Entry 9NY8 (X-ray diffraction, 2.10 A resolution); this record covers chains A and B of the 4 polymer chains in the assembly.

[Chain A (and B)]
Molecule: Ribose operon repressor
From: Escherichia coli
Notes: chain B of this document is another copy of the same molecule, construct and numbering; everything in this record applies to it too
UniProt: P0ACQ0 (RBSR_ECOLI); residues 2-330 here = UniProt positions 2-330
Chain sequence (330 residues; row label = number of the first residue in the row):
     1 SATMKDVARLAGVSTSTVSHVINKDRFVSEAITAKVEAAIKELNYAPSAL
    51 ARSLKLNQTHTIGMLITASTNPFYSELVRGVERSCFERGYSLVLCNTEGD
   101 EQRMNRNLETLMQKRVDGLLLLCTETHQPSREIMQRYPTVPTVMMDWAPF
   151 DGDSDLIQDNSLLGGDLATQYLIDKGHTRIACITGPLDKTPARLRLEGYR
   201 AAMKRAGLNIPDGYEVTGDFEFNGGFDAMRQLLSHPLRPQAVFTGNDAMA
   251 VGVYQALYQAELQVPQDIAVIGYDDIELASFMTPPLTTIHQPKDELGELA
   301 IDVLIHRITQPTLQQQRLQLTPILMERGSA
Differences from the reference sequence: expression tag (1)
Swiss-Prot annotation at these positions:
  - DNA-binding region: M4 to N23 (H-T-H motif)

[How chain A and chain B interact]
Residue-residue contacts (107):
  S1(A) - R136(B)
  S1(A) - P138(B)
  N44(A) - R136(B)  hydrogen bond
  Y45(A) - R136(B)
  A46(A) - R115(B)  hydrogen bond (backbone-side chain)
  A46(A) - R136(B)
  A46(A) - Y137(B)  hydrophobic
  P47(A) - Q113(B)
  P47(A) - R115(B)  hydrogen bond (backbone-side chain)
  P47(A) - Y137(B)
  S48(A) - Q113(B)
  S48(A) - R115(B)
  A49(A) - Q113(B)  hydrogen bond (backbone-backbone)
  A49(A) - K114(B)
  L50(A) - L50(B)  hydrophobic
  L50(A) - S53(B)
  L50(A) - L54(B)
  L50(A) - T59(B)
  L50(A) - Q113(B)
  A51(A) - L54(B)  hydrophobic
  S53(A) - L50(B)
  L54(A) - L50(B)
  L54(A) - A51(B)  hydrophobic
  L54(A) - L54(B)  hydrophobic
  T59(A) - L50(B)
  T59(A) - K114(B)  hydrogen bond (backbone-side chain)
  H60(A) - K114(B)  hydrogen bond (backbone-side chain)
  T61(A) - K114(B)  hydrogen bond
  A68(A) - R79(B)
  S69(A) - R79(B)
  T70(A) - E277(B)
  S75(A) - S75(B)  hydrogen bond
  V78(A) - L94(B)  hydrophobic
  R79(A) - S69(B)
  R79(A) - T70(B)
  E82(A) - L94(B)
  E82(A) - C95(B)
  E82(A) - N96(B)  hydrogen bond (side chain-backbone)
  E82(A) - R103(B)  salt bridge
  R83(A) - R103(B)
  F86(A) - R103(B)
  F86(A) - R106(B)
  F86(A) - N107(B)
  S91(A) - T110(B)
  S91(A) - K114(B)  hydrogen bond
  L92(A) - L92(B)
  L92(A) - V93(B)
  L92(A) - L94(B)  hydrogen bond (backbone-backbone)
  V93(A) - L92(B)
  V93(A) - V93(B)  hydrophobic
  L94(A) - V78(B)  hydrophobic
  L94(A) - E82(B)
  L94(A) - L92(B)  hydrogen bond (backbone-backbone)
  L94(A) - L94(B)  hydrophobic
  C95(A) - E82(B)
  N96(A) - E82(B)  hydrogen bond (backbone-side chain)
  E98(A) - R79(B)  salt bridge
  R103(A) - E82(B)  salt bridge
  R103(A) - R83(B)
  R103(A) - F86(B)
  R106(A) - F86(B)
  N107(A) - F86(B)
  T110(A) - S91(B)
  Q113(A) - P47(B)
  Q113(A) - S48(B)
  Q113(A) - A49(B)  hydrogen bond (backbone-backbone)
  Q113(A) - L50(B)
  K114(A) - A49(B)
  K114(A) - T61(B)  hydrogen bond
  K114(A) - S91(B)
  R115(A) - A46(B)  hydrogen bond (side chain-backbone)
  R115(A) - P47(B)  hydrogen bond (side chain-backbone)
  R115(A) - S48(B)
  R136(A) - N44(B)  hydrogen bond
  R136(A) - Y45(B)
  R136(A) - A46(B)
  Y137(A) - A46(B)  hydrophobic
  Y137(A) - P47(B)
  F222(A) - E277(B)
  F222(A) - L278(B)
  F222(A) - F281(B)  hydrophobic
  N223(A) - F281(B)
  V251(A) - L278(B)  hydrophobic
  V251(A) - F281(B)  hydrophobic
  Q255(A) - S280(B)
  Q255(A) - F281(B)  hydrogen bond (side chain-backbone)
  Q255(A) - M282(B)  hydrogen bond (side chain-backbone)
  Q255(A) - T283(B)
  Y258(A) - T283(B)
  Y258(A) - P284(B)
  Y258(A) - P285(B)
  E277(A) - T70(B)
  E277(A) - F222(B)
  L278(A) - F222(B)
  L278(A) - V251(B)  hydrophobic
  L278(A) - L278(B)  hydrophobic
  S280(A) - Q255(B)
  F281(A) - F222(B)  hydrophobic
  F281(A) - N223(B)
  F281(A) - V251(B)  hydrophobic
  F281(A) - Q255(B)  hydrogen bond (backbone-side chain)
  M282(A) - Q255(B)  hydrogen bond (backbone-side chain)
  T283(A) - Q255(B)
  T283(A) - Y258(B)
  T283(A) - T283(B)
  P284(A) - Y258(B)
  P285(A) - Y258(B)
Interface residues without a listed pair, chain A (57 interface residues in all): Q135, P138, F226, G252, Y254
Interface residues without a listed pair, chain B (55 interface residues in all): S1, E98, Q135, F226, G252, Y254

[Summary]
57 residues of chain A face 55 of chain B across their interface, with 22 hydrogen bonds and 3 salt bridges.
Polar contacts include E82(A)-R103(B), E98(A)-R79(B) and N44(A)-R136(B).
Both chains are Ribose operon repressor (Escherichia coli). Entry 9NY8 (Crystal structure of the ribose operon
repressor, RbsR, bound to ribose operon) was determined by X-ray diffraction (same publication as 9NY7).
